PDB entry 8XYP | electron microscopy, 2.54 A resolution | chains A and B of the 4 polymer chains in the assembly

== Chain A ==
Name: MT-a70 family protein
Source organism: Tetrahymena thermophila SB210
UniProtKB: Q22GC0 (Q22GC0_TETTS); residues 1-372 here correspond to UniProt positions 57-428 (UniProt number = residue number + 56)
Amino-acid sequence (378 residues; numbered -5 to 372; the number before each row is that of its first residue; numbers below 1 keep their minus sign (Gly-5 is residue -5)):
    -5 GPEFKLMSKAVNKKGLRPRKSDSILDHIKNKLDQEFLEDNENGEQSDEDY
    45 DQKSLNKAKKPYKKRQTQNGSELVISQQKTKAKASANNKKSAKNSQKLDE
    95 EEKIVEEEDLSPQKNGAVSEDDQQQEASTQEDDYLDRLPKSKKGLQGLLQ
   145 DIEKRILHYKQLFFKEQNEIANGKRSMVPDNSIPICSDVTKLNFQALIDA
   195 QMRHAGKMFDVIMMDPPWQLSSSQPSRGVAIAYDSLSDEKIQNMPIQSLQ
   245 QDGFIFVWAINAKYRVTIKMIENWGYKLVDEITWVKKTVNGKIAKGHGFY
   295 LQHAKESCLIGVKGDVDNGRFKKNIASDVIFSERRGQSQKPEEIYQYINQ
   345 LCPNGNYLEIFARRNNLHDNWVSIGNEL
Disordered / not traced: -5 to 135, 215-226
Differences from the reference sequence: expression tag (-5 to 0)
Residues lining bound ligands: S-adenosylhomocysteine (SAH): Ser181, Asp182, Val183, Thr184, Asp209, Pro211, Tyr227, Asp228, Leu230, Ser332, Gln333, Lys334, Glu353, Phe355, Ala356, Arg357, Asn359, Asn360, Gly369, Asn370, Glu371
Reported in the primary citation:
  - mutagenesis - D209N, H291F: abolished catalytic activity
  - mutagenesis - R221A, K280E, K286A/K289E: decreased binding to DNA
  - mutagenesis - D209A: abolished catalytic activity (proposed by the authors, not directly observed)

== Chain B ==
Name: Methyltransferase MT, putative
Source organism: Tetrahymena thermophila SB210
UniProtKB: Q22XT1 (Q22XT1_TETTS); residue numbers follow UniProt; this construct covers 1-324
Amino-acid sequence (357 residues; each row starts with the number of its first residue; numbers below 1 keep their minus sign (Gly-4 is residue -4)):
    -4 GPGRPMSQETLAACQSLDKFAHPKKVSPVQKSQIIEEPPLQKKIKPTEPG
    46 EDQLSLLLKWRSSYIPPQKPTNEDEYKKIICKDISSEKLEQHAGDVSALF
    96 INIKWKLSEGQSGKSIEDLKKLAISDKLINNGIIFIWSEKEILSQIVDVL
   146 EAKGFNYIENFMINQLSADKALEMQRKNQNQQSKEKKITDFFKRLTPQKN
   196 IWSDITPEQCIEQEKFPPNNYVQDIFVNSEYSFFRKSKKILLMLRKFNKD
   246 AQLELRHQRTSDIFFDIFEQNKPNDVSKKGMEFVYKMIETLLPKANYSEE
   296 NKGAFKMMELYADDKSQPRKGWISVYEQEWSHPQFEKGGGSGGGSGGGSW
   346 SHPQFEK
Disordered / not traced: -4 to 44, 175-195, 325-352
Differences from the reference sequence: expression tag (-4 to 0, 325-352)

== How chain A and chain B interact ==
Contacting residue pairs - 113 pairs, chain A then chain B:
  Phe248(A) with Phe228(B), hydrophobic
  Phe250(A) with Phe229(B), hydrophobic
  Asn255(A) with Tyr152(B), hydrogen bond; Ile153(B), hydrogen bond (side chain-backbone); Glu154(B); Asn155(B)
  Tyr258(A) with Leu138(B); Tyr152(B), hydrophobic; Asn155(B), hydrogen bond
  Arg259(A) with Asp143(B), salt bridge; Glu146(B), salt bridge
  Ile262(A) with Leu138(B), hydrophobic; Ser139(B)
  Glu266(A) with Ser139(B)
  Lys271(A) with Glu136(B)
  Leu272(A) with Lys135(B); Glu136(B); Leu138(B), hydrophobic; Ser139(B)
  Val273(A) with Lys135(B); Tyr226(B), hydrogen bond (backbone-side chain); Phe228(B), hydrophobic
  Asp274(A) with Lys135(B), salt bridge; Tyr226(B); Phe228(B); Phe229(B), hydrogen bond (side chain-backbone)
  Glu275(A) with Lys135(B); Asn155(B); Lys233(B), salt bridge; Ile235(B)
  Ile276(A) with Phe229(B), hydrophobic
  Thr277(A) with Met157(B); Lys233(B)
  Val279(A) with Met157(B), hydrophobic; Asn159(B); Ile258(B), hydrophobic
  Lys281(A) with Gln48(B); Gln218(B)
  Asn284(A) with Leu51(B)
  Gly285(A) with Gln48(B), hydrogen bond (backbone-side chain); Leu52(B)
  Lys286(A) with Leu51(B)
  Ile287(A) with Leu52(B), hydrophobic; Ile258(B), hydrophobic; Phe260(B), hydrophobic
  Lys289(A) with Ser256(B), hydrogen bond; Ile258(B)
  His291(A) with Gln253(B)
  Gly292(A) with Gln253(B), hydrogen bond (backbone-side chain)
  Phe293(A) with Leu250(B), hydrophobic; His252(B), hydrogen bond (backbone-side chain)
  Tyr294(A) with Ile153(B), hydrophobic; Glu154(B); Arg240(B), hydrogen bond; Phe242(B); Arg251(B); Gln253(B), hydrogen bond (backbone-backbone); Leu286(B)
  Leu295(A) with Glu154(B); Phe156(B), hydrophobic; Met238(B), hydrophobic; Thr255(B); Asp257(B); Met282(B), hydrophobic
  Gln296(A) with Gln253(B), hydrogen bond (side chain-backbone); Arg254(B); Thr255(B), hydrogen bond (backbone-backbone); Ser256(B), hydrogen bond (backbone-side chain); Asp257(B), hydrogen bond (backbone-backbone)
  His297(A) with Glu154(B), salt bridge; Asp257(B)
  Ala298(A) with Ser256(B); Asp257(B), hydrogen bond (backbone-side chain); Ile258(B), hydrophobic
  Lys299(A) with Asn155(B), hydrogen bond (side chain-backbone); Phe156(B); Met157(B); Asp257(B), salt bridge; Ile258(B)
  Leu303(A) with Leu138(B), hydrophobic
  Ile304(A) with Phe229(B), hydrophobic
  Lys317(A) with Ser227(B), hydrogen bond
  Asn318(A) with Ser224(B); Glu225(B); Tyr226(B), hydrogen bond (side chain-backbone); Phe228(B), hydrogen bond (backbone-backbone); Arg230(B)
  Ile319(A) with Phe228(B); Phe229(B); Arg230(B), hydrogen bond (backbone-backbone)
  Ala320(A) with Asn223(B); Phe229(B), hydrophobic; Arg230(B), hydrogen bond (backbone-side chain)
  Ser321(A) with Asn223(B), hydrogen bond; Phe229(B); Arg230(B); Ser232(B), hydrogen bond
  Asp322(A) with Lys135(B), salt bridge; Arg230(B), hydrogen bond (backbone-backbone); Lys231(B); Ser232(B), hydrogen bond; Lys233(B), salt bridge
  Val323(A) with Asn159(B); Phe221(B), hydrophobic; Ser232(B); Lys233(B)
  Phe325(A) with Gln48(B); Leu52(B), hydrophobic; Val217(B), hydrophobic; Gln218(B), hydrogen bond (backbone-side chain); Phe260(B), hydrophobic
  Tyr341(A) with Phe229(B)
  Leu345(A) with Phe229(B), hydrophobic
Also at the interface, not in a pair above, chain A (43 interface residues in all): Val306
Also at the interface, not in a pair above, chain B (48 interface residues in all): Val142, Phe259

== Overview ==
The interface between chain A and chain B involves 43 residues on one side and 48 on the other; the contacts
include 27 hydrogen bonds and 8 salt bridges. Polar pairs include Arg259(A)-Asp143(B), Arg259(A)-Glu146(B) and
Asp274(A)-Lys135(B). The paper reports that D209N, H291F and D209A of chain A abolish catalytic activity;
R221A, K280E and K286A/K289E of chain A reduce binding to DNA.
Here chain A is MT-a70 family protein and chain B is Methyltransferase MT, putative, both from Tetrahymena
thermophila SB210. Entry 8XYP (Cryo-EM structure of SAH-bound Tetrahymena DNA methyltransferase complex MTA1c)
was determined by electron microscopy, deposited together with 8XYL, 8XYQ, 8XYX, 9U92, 9U9K and 9VU6.
